8DN7 - chains E and H of the 3 polymer chains in the assembly; structure by X-ray diffraction, 2.00 A resolution.

# Chain E
Protein: Protein TOC75, chloroplastic
Organism: Pisum sativum
UniProt: Q43715 (TOC75_PEA); residues 4-312 here correspond to UniProt positions 132-440 (UniProt number = residue number + 128)
Amino-acid sequence (313 residues; each row starts with the number of its first residue; numbering starts at 0):
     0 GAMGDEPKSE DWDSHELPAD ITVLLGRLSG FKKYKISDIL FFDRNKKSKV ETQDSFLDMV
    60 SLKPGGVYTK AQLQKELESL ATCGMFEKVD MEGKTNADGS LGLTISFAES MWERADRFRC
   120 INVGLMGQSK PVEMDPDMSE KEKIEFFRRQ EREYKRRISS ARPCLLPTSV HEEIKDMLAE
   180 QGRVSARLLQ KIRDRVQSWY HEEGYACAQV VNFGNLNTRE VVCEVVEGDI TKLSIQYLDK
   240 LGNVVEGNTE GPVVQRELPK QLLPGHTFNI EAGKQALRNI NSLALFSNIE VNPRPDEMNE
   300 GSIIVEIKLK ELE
Disordered / not traced: 0-112, 126-129, 229-312
Differences from the reference sequence: expression tag (0-3)
Cystine bridges: Cys119-Cys163

# Chain H
Protein: fabax9 Light Chain
Organism: synthetic construct
Amino-acid sequence (217 residues; row label = number of the first residue in the row):
     1 SDIQMTQSPS SLSASVGDRV TITCRASQSV SSAVAWYQQK PGKAPKLLIY SASSLYSGVP
    61 SRFSGSRSGT DFTLTISSLQ PEDFATYYCQ QSSIVWEPIT FGQGTKVEIK RTVAAPSVFI
   121 FPPSDSQLKS GTASVVCLLN NFYPREAKVQ WKVDNALQSG NSQESVTEQD SKDSTYSLSS
   181 TLTLSKADYE KHKVYACEVT HQGLSSPVTK SFNRGEC
Disordered / not traced: 1-2
Cystine bridges: Cys24-Cys89, Cys137-Cys197

# Chain E / chain H interface
Pairs across the interface (5):
  Pro135(E) - Tyr50(H)  hydrogen bond (backbone-side chain)
  Val183(E) - Trp96(H)  hydrogen bond (backbone-side chain)
  Ser184(E) - Val95(H)
  Ala185(E) - Val95(H)
  Ala185(E) - Glu97(H)
Other interface residues (no listed pair), chain E (8 interface residues in all): Arg113, Asp136, Leu188, Leu215
Other interface residues (no listed pair), chain H (5 interface residues in all): Leu55

# In short
The interface between chain E and chain H involves 8 residues on one side and 5 on the other; the contacts
include 2 hydrogen bonds. Among the polar pairs are Pro135(E)-Tyr50(H) and Val183(E)-Trp96(H).
Here chain E is Protein TOC75, chloroplastic (Pisum sativum) and chain H is fabax9 Light Chain (synthetic
construct). Entry 8DN7 (The crystal structure of the Pisum sativum Toc75 POTRA domains in complex with fab
ax9) was determined by X-ray diffraction, deposited together with 8DN6.
